Entry 5D0S (X-ray diffraction, 2.50 A resolution); this record covers chains N and a of the 28 polymer chains in the assembly.

== Chain N ==
Name: Proteasome subunit beta type-1
Source organism: Saccharomyces cerevisiae (strain ATCC 204508 / S288c)
Notes: EC 3.4.25.1
Reference sequence: P38624 (PSB1_YEAST); residues 1-196 here correspond to UniProt positions 20-215 (UniProt number = residue number + 19)
Sequence (196 residues; numbered 1 to 196; the number before each row is that of its first residue):
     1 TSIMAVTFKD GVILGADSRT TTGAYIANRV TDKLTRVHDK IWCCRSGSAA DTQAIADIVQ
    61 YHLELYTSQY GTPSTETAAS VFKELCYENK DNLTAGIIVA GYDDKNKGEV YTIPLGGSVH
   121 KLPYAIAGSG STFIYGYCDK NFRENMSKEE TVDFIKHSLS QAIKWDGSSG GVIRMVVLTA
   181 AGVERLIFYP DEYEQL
Swiss-Prot annotation at these positions:
  - active site: Thr1 (Nucleophile)
Covalently attached groups: CARFILZOMIB, bound form (3BV) linked to Thr1
Ion coordination: Mg2+: Ile163, Asp166, Ser169
Small-molecule neighbours: CARFILZOMIB, bound form (3BV; N-{(2S)-2-[(morpholin-4-ylacetyl)amino]-4-phenylbutanoyl}-L-leucyl-N-[(2R,3S,4S)-1,3-dihydroxy-2,6-dimethylheptan-4-yl]-L-phenylalaninamide): Arg19, Thr20, Thr21, Thr22, Ala27, Lys33, Arg45, Ser46, Gly47, Ser48, Ala49, Thr52, Thr94, Gly128, Ser129, Ser168
What the authors report for this chain:
  - catalytic residues: Lys33 (proposed by the authors, not directly observed)

== Chain a ==
Name: Proteasome subunit beta type-7
Source organism: Saccharomyces cerevisiae (strain ATCC 204508 / S288c)
Notes: EC 3.4.25.1
Reference sequence: P30657 (PSB7_YEAST); residues -12 to 233 here correspond to UniProt positions 21-266 (UniProt number = residue number + 33)
Sequence (246 residues; each row starts with the number of its first residue; numbers below 1 keep their minus sign (Thr-12 is residue -12)):
   -12 TQIANAGASP MVNTQQPIVT GTSVISMKYD NGVIIAADNL GSYGSLLRFN GVERLIPVGD
    48 NTVVGISGDI SDMQHIERLL KDLVTENAYD NPLADAEEAL EPSYIFEYLA TVMYQRRSKM
   108 NPLWNAIIVA GVQSNGDQFL RYVNLLGVTY SSPTLATGFG AHMANPLLRK VVDRESDIPK
   168 TTVQVAEEAI VNAMRVLYYR DARSSRNFSL AIIDKNTGLT FKKNLQVENM KWDFAKDIKG
   228 YGTQKI
Not modelled in the structure: -12 to 0

== Chain N / chain a interface ==
Contacting residue pairs (61):
  Arg19(N) - Ala189(a)
  Ala24(N) - Phe146(a)
  Ala24(N) - Arg187(a)
  Ala24(N) - Asp188(a)
  Ala24(N) - Ala189(a)  hydrogen bond (backbone-backbone)
  Ala24(N) - Arg190(a)
  Tyr25(N) - Phe146(a)
  Tyr25(N) - Arg187(a)
  Ile26(N) - Tyr186(a)
  Ile26(N) - Arg187(a)  hydrogen bond (backbone-backbone)
  Ile26(N) - Asp188(a)
  Ile26(N) - Ala189(a)
  Ala27(N) - Arg187(a)  hydrogen bond (backbone-side chain)
  Asn28(N) - Arg187(a)
  Arg29(N) - Tyr186(a)
  Arg29(N) - Arg187(a)
  Arg29(N) - Lys218(a)  hydrogen bond (side chain-backbone)
  Arg29(N) - Trp219(a)
  Arg29(N) - Phe221(a)
  Val30(N) - Phe221(a)  hydrophobic
  Val30(N) - Ala222(a)  hydrophobic
  Val30(N) - Ile225(a)  hydrophobic
  Asp32(N) - Lys226(a)
  Asp32(N) - Gly227(a)  hydrogen bond (side chain-backbone)
  Asp32(N) - Gln231(a)
  Leu34(N) - Gln231(a)
  Thr35(N) - Tyr228(a)
  Thr35(N) - Gln231(a)
  Arg36(N) - Gln231(a)  hydrogen bond (backbone-side chain)
  Trp42(N) - Gln231(a)
  Trp42(N) - Ile233(a)
  Arg45(N) - Tyr228(a)
  Gln53(N) - Tyr228(a)  hydrogen bond (backbone-side chain)
  Ala56(N) - Tyr228(a)
  Asp57(N) - Tyr228(a)  hydrogen bond
  Phe133(N) - Leu33(a)  hydrophobic
  Lys164(N) - Leu34(a)
  Trp165(N) - Ser32(a)
  Trp165(N) - Leu33(a)
  Trp165(N) - Leu34(a)  hydrogen bond (backbone-backbone)
  Trp165(N) - Arg35(a)
  Asp166(N) - Ser32(a)
  Gly167(N) - Ser32(a)  hydrogen bond (backbone-backbone)
  Gly167(N) - Leu34(a)
  Gly167(N) - Ala189(a)
  Gly167(N) - Arg190(a)
  Gly171(N) - Trp219(a)
  Val172(N) - Trp219(a)  hydrophobic
  Arg174(N) - Ala222(a)  hydrogen bond (side chain-backbone)
  Arg174(N) - Ile225(a)
  Arg185(N) - Gln231(a)
  Arg185(N) - Ile233(a)  hydrogen bond (side chain-backbone)
  Ile187(N) - Ala222(a)  hydrophobic
  Ile187(N) - Lys223(a)
  Tyr189(N) - Trp219(a)
  Tyr189(N) - Asp220(a)
  Tyr189(N) - Lys223(a)
  Pro190(N) - Trp219(a)
  Asp191(N) - Arg193(a)  salt bridge
  Glu194(N) - Tyr185(a)  hydrogen bond
  Glu194(N) - Arg193(a)  salt bridge
Interface residues without a listed pair, chain N (34 interface residues in all): Thr21, Ile163, Ser168
Interface residues without a listed pair, chain a (26 interface residues in all): Met150, Met217

== Overview ==
Chain N and chain a form an interface of 34 and 26 residues respectively, with 13 hydrogen bonds and 2 salt
bridges. Among the polar pairs are Asp191(N)-Arg193(a), Glu194(N)-Arg193(a) and Ala27(N)-Arg187(a).
CARFILZOMIB, bound form is covalently linked to Thr1(N). UniProt lists active-site residue Thr1(N) on chain N.
From the paper: the catalytic residue Lys33(N).
Here chain N is Proteasome subunit beta type-1 and chain a is Proteasome subunit beta type-7, both from
Saccharomyces cerevisiae (strain ATCC 204508 / S288c). Entry 5D0S (Yeast 20S proteasome beta5-D166N mutant in
complex with Carfilzomib) was determined by X-ray diffraction together with 5CZ4, 5CZ5, 5CZ6, 5CZ7, 5CZ8, 5CZ9
and 16 further entries from the same study.
